8DJB - chains G and E of the 8 polymer chains in the assembly; structure by electron microscopy, 3.18 A resolution.

== Chain G (and E) ==
Molecule: Calcium-gated potassium channel MthK
Source organism: Methanothermobacter thermautotrophicus
Notes: chain E of this document is another copy of the same molecule, construct and numbering; everything in this record applies to it too
UniProtKB: O27564 (MTHK_METTH); numbering as in UniProt (aligned over 1-336)
Amino-acid sequence (336 residues; numbered 1 to 336; the number before each row is that of its first residue):
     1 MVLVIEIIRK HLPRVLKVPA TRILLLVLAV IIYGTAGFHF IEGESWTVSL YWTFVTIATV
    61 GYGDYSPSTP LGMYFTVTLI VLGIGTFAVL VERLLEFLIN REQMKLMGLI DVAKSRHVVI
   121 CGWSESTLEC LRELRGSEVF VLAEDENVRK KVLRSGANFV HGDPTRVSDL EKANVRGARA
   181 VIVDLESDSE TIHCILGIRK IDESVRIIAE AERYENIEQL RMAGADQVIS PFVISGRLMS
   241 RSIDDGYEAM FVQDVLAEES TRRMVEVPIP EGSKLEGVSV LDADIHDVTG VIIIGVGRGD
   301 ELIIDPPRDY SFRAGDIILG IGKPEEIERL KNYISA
Unresolved in the structure: 1-19
Construct notes: engineered mutation Leu90 (Ala in O27564)
Curated features (UniProtKB/Swiss-Prot):
  - motif: Thr59 to Asp64 (Selectivity filter)
  - binding site (Ca(2+)): Asp184, Glu210, Glu212
  - mutagenesis: Met107 (M107I: Elimination of the 26 kDa product and reduced levels of channel expression), Asp184 (D184N: At high calcium concentration, mean open time is short and mean closed time is long compared with wild-type)
Ion coordination: K+: Thr59 (shared with 1 residue of chain A; 1 residue of chain C; Thr59(E) of chain E)
Reported in the primary citation:
  - mutagenesis - A90L: abolished binding to lipids
  - mutagenesis - V91F: unchanged binding to TPeA

== How chain G and chain E interact ==
Pairs across the interface - 32 pairs, chain G then chain E:
  Trp52(G) - Tyr62(E)  hydrogen bond
  Thr56(G) - Val60(E)
  Thr56(G) - Tyr62(E)  hydrogen bond
  Thr59(G) - Ala58(E)
  Thr59(G) - Thr59(E)
  Thr59(G) - Val60(E)
  Val60(G) - Val60(E)
  Gly61(G) - Val60(E)
  Gly61(G) - Gly61(E)
  Gly61(G) - Tyr62(E)
  Tyr62(G) - Tyr62(E)
  Gly63(G) - Tyr62(E)
  Gly63(G) - Asp64(E)
  Ser66(G) - Tyr62(E)
  Ser66(G) - Asp64(E)  hydrogen bond
  Met73(G) - Tyr51(E)  hydrophobic
  Val77(G) - Phe54(E)  hydrophobic
  Ile80(G) - Val55(E)  hydrophobic
  Ile80(G) - Ala58(E)  hydrophobic
  Ile80(G) - Val60(E)  hydrophobic
  Leu95(G) - Leu95(E)  hydrophobic
  Leu95(G) - Leu98(E)  hydrophobic
  Glu96(G) - Leu98(E)
  Glu96(G) - Glu102(E)
  Ile99(G) - Glu102(E)
  Gln103(G) - Leu106(E)
  Leu109(G) - Arg154(E)
  His161(G) - Lys150(E)
  His161(G) - Arg154(E)  hydrogen bond (backbone-side chain)
  Arg166(G) - Glu125(E)  salt bridge
  Arg166(G) - Leu128(E)
  Lys172(G) - Arg154(E)
Also at the interface, not in a pair above, chain G (29 interface residues in all): Tyr65, Pro67, Pro70, Thr76, Ile84, Glu92, Met107, Ile110, Val160, Asp169
Also at the interface, not in a pair above, chain E (23 interface residues in all): Thr47, Ile99, Gln103, Lys105, Arg149, Leu153

== In short ==
Chain G and chain E form an interface of 29 and 23 residues respectively; the contacts include 4 hydrogen
bonds and 1 salt bridge. Polar contacts include Arg166(G)-Glu125(E), Trp52(G)-Tyr62(E) and Thr56(G)-Tyr62(E).
The paper reports that A90L of chain G abolishes binding to lipids; V91F of chain G leaves binding to TPeA
unchanged.
Both chains are Calcium-gated potassium channel MthK (Methanothermobacter thermautotrophicus). Entry 8DJB
(MthK-A90L mutant in closed state with 0 Ca2+) was determined by electron microscopy together with 8FZ7, 5BKI,
5BKJ and 5BKK from the same study.
